4RFN - chains H and L of the 4 polymer chains in the assembly; structure by X-ray diffraction, 3.21 A resolution.

== Chain H ==
Protein: Fab heavy chain of adcc anti-HIV-1 antibody JR4
Source organism: Macaca mulatta
Notes: antibody fragment or engineered binder
Chain sequence (233 residues; each row starts with the number of its first residue; a row labelled like 82A-82C holds insertion residues (82A, then the next letters in order); numbers below 1 keep their minus sign (His-1 is residue -1)):
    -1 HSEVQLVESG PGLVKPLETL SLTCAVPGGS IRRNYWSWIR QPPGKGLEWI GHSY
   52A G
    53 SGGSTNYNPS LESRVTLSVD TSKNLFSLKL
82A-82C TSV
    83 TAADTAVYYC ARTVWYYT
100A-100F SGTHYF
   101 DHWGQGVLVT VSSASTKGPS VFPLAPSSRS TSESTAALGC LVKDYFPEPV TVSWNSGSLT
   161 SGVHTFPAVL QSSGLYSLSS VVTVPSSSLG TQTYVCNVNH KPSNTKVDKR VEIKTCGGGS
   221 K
Disordered / not traced: -1 to 0, 127-131, 213-221
Cystine bridges: Cys22-Cys92, Cys140-Cys196

== Chain L ==
Protein: Fab light chain of adcc anti-HIV-1 antibody JR4
Source organism: Macaca mulatta
Notes: antibody fragment or engineered binder
Chain sequence (216 residues; numbered 1 to 212 plus 5 insertion-coded residues; 1 number in that range is skipped by the numbering (no residue carries it; nothing is unmodelled there); the number before each row is that of its first residue; a row labelled like 27A-27B holds insertion residues (27A, then the next letters in order)):
     1 QSVLTQPPS
    11 VSAAPGQKVT ISCSGSS
27A-27B SN
    28 IGRSYVSWYQ QVPGAAPKLL IYDTNKRPSG VSDRFSGSKS GSSASLAITG LQTGDEADYY
    88 CGAWDGSL
95A-95B NV
    96 HIFGSGTKLT V
  106A L
   107 GQPKASPLVT LFPPSSEELQ ANKATLVCLI SDFYPGVVKV AWKADGNSVN TGVETTTPSK
   167 QSNNKYAASS YLSLTSDQWK SHKSYSCQVT HEGSTVEKTV APTECS
Disordered / not traced: 1-2, 209-212
Cystine bridges: Cys23-Cys88, Cys134-Cys193

== Interface between chain H and chain L ==
Residue-residue contacts - 77 pairs, chain H then chain L:
  Gln39(H) - Gln38(L)  hydrogen bond
  Gln39(H) - Tyr87(L)  hydrogen bond
  Lys43(H) - Tyr87(L)
  Leu45(H) - Tyr87(L)  hydrophobic
  Leu45(H) - Phe98(L)
  Glu46(H) - Phe98(L)
  Trp47(H) - Asn95A(L)
  Trp47(H) - Val95B(L)  hydrophobic
  Trp47(H) - His96(L)
  Trp47(H) - Phe98(L)
  Asn60(H) - Val95B(L)
  Pro61(H) - Leu95(L)
  Pro61(H) - Val95B(L)
  Tyr91(H) - Gln38(L)  hydrogen bond
  Tyr91(H) - Ala43(L)  hydrophobic
  Tyr91(H) - Pro44(L)
  Trp97(H) - Trp91(L)
  Ser100A(H) - Arg30(L)
  Ser100A(H) - Tyr32(L)
  Gly100B(H) - Ser31(L)
  Gly100B(H) - Tyr32(L)
  Thr100C(H) - Tyr32(L)
  Thr100C(H) - Asp50(L)
  His100D(H) - Ser34(L)
  His100D(H) - Trp91(L)
  His100D(H) - His96(L)
  Tyr100E(H) - Ser34(L)
  Tyr100E(H) - Tyr36(L)
  Tyr100E(H) - Leu46(L)  hydrophobic
  Tyr100E(H) - Tyr49(L)
  Tyr100E(H) - Asp50(L)
  Phe100F(H) - Tyr36(L)  hydrogen bond (backbone-side chain)
  Phe100F(H) - Leu46(L)
  Phe100F(H) - His96(L)
  Phe100F(H) - Phe98(L)  hydrophobic
  Asp101(H) - Leu46(L)
  Trp103(H) - Tyr36(L)  hydrophobic
  Trp103(H) - Pro44(L)
  Gly104(H) - Ala43(L)
  Gln105(H) - Ala43(L)
  Val121(H) - Glu123(L)
  Phe122(H) - Ser121(L)
  Phe122(H) - Glu123(L)
  Phe122(H) - Glu124(L)
  Pro123(H) - Ser121(L)
  Leu124(H) - Phe118(L)  hydrophobic
  Ala125(H) - Phe118(L)
  Ser132(H) - Thr116(L)  hydrogen bond
  Glu133(H) - Lys204(L)  salt bridge
  Ala137(H) - Phe118(L)
  Leu138(H) - Phe118(L)  hydrophobic
  Leu141(H) - Thr131(L)
  Leu141(H) - Val133(L)  hydrophobic
  Leu141(H) - Tyr177(L)  hydrophobic
  Lys143(H) - Glu124(L)  salt bridge
  Lys143(H) - Lys129(L)
  Lys143(H) - Thr131(L)  hydrogen bond
  His164(H) - Ser165(L)  hydrogen bond
  His164(H) - Ala173(L)
  Phe166(H) - Leu135(L)  hydrophobic
  Phe166(H) - Thr162(L)
  Phe166(H) - Ala173(L)
  Phe166(H) - Ala174(L)
  Phe166(H) - Ser175(L)
  Pro167(H) - Thr162(L)
  Pro167(H) - Ser165(L)
  Val169(H) - Glu160(L)
  Val169(H) - Thr161(L)
  Val169(H) - Tyr177(L)  hydrophobic
  Leu170(H) - Glu160(L)
  Gln171(H) - Glu160(L)
  Ser172(H) - Glu160(L)
  Leu178(H) - Tyr177(L)
  Ser179(H) - Val133(L)
  Ser179(H) - Tyr177(L)  hydrogen bond (backbone-side chain)
  Val181(H) - Leu135(L)  hydrophobic
  Lys209(H) - Glu123(L)  salt bridge
Also at the interface, not in a pair above, chain H (49 interface residues in all): Ile37, Gly42, Gly44, Tyr59, Asp144, Val163, Ser177, Thr183
Also at the interface, not in a pair above, chain L (47 interface residues in all): Lys45, Gly89, Ser100, Val115, Ile136, Ser137, Thr163, Lys166, Gln167, Ser168, Ser179

== In short ==
Chain H and chain L form an interface of 49 and 47 residues respectively; the contacts include 8 hydrogen
bonds and 3 salt bridges. Among the polar pairs are Glu133(H)-Lys204(L), Lys143(H)-Glu124(L) and
Lys209(H)-Glu123(L).
Here chain H is Fab heavy chain of adcc anti-HIV-1 antibody JR4 and chain L is Fab light chain of adcc
anti-HIV-1 antibody JR4, both from Macaca mulatta. Entry 4RFN (Crystal structure of ADCC-potent Rhesus macaque
ANTIBODY JR4 in complex with HIV-1 CLADE A/E GP120 and ...) was determined by X-ray diffraction, deposited
together with 4RFE and 4RFO.
